Entry 4HVV (X-ray diffraction, 1.10 A resolution); this record covers chains A and B.

# Chain A
Name: Proto-oncogene tyrosine-protein kinase Src
Source organism: Gallus gallus
Notes: EC 2.7.10.2; fragment: SH3 domain
UniProt: P00523 (SRC_CHICK); numbering as in UniProt (aligned over 85-140)
Chain sequence (60 residues; each row starts with the number of its first residue):
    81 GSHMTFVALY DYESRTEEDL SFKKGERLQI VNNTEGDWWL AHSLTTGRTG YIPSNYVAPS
Disordered / not traced: 81-84
Sequence notes: expression tag (81-84); engineered mutation Glu98 (Thr in P00523), Arg128 (Gln in P00523)

# Chain B
Name: SYNTHETIC PEPTIDE Acetyl-APPLPPRNRP
Chain sequence (11 residues; row label = number of the first residue in the row; numbering starts at 0):
     0 XAPPLPPRNR P
Modified / non-standard residues: ACE (acetyl group) at position 0

# Chain A / chain B interface
Residue-residue contacts (24):
  Tyr90(A) - Ala1(B)  hydrophobic
  Tyr90(A) - Pro2(B)
  Tyr92(A) - Leu4(B)  hydrophobic
  Tyr92(A) - Arg7(B)
  Arg95(A) - Leu4(B)
  Arg95(A) - Arg7(B)
  Thr96(A) - Arg7(B)
  Asp99(A) - Arg7(B)  salt bridge
  Glu115(A) - Asn8(B)
  Gly116(A) - Asn8(B)
  Asp117(A) - Pro5(B)
  Asp117(A) - Asn8(B)  hydrogen bond (backbone-side chain)
  Trp118(A) - Pro5(B)  hydrogen bond (side chain-backbone)
  Trp118(A) - Pro6(B)  hydrogen bond (side chain-backbone)
  Trp118(A) - Arg7(B)
  Trp118(A) - Asn8(B)  hydrogen bond (backbone-side chain)
  Pro133(A) - Leu4(B)  hydrophobic
  Pro133(A) - Pro5(B)
  Asn135(A) - Pro2(B)
  Asn135(A) - Pro3(B)  hydrogen bond (side chain-backbone)
  Asn135(A) - Pro5(B)
  Tyr136(A) - Ala1(B)
  Tyr136(A) - Pro2(B)  hydrogen bond (side chain-backbone)
  Tyr136(A) - Leu4(B)  hydrophobic
Interface residues without a listed pair, chain A (13 interface residues in all): Tyr131
Interface residues without a listed pair, chain B (10 interface residues in all): ACE_0, Arg9

# Summary
13 residues of chain A face 10 of chain B across their interface; the contacts include 6 hydrogen bonds and 1
salt bridge. Among the polar pairs are Asp99(A)-Arg7(B), Asp117(A)-Asn8(B) and Trp118(A)-Pro5(B).
Here chain A is Proto-oncogene tyrosine-protein kinase Src (Gallus gallus) and chain B is SYNTHETIC PEPTIDE
Acetyl-APPLPPRNRP. Entry 4HVV (Crystal structure of the T98E c-Src-SH3 domain mutant in complex with the high
affinity peptide APP12) was determined by X-ray diffraction (same publication as 4HVU and 4HVW).
